8FLW - chains C and I of the 8 polymer chains in the assembly; structure by electron microscopy, 3.58 A resolution.

# Chain C (and I)
Protein: Envelope glycoprotein gp120
From: Human immunodeficiency virus 1
Notes: chain I of this document is another copy of the same molecule, construct and numbering; everything in this record applies to it too
UniProt: Q2N0S6 (Q2N0S6_9HIV1); the construct lacks a stretch of the UniProt sequence and is renumbered around it, so the offset changes along the chain: 31-141 = UniProt 30-140; 150-185 = UniProt 141-176; 189-309 = UniProt 188-308; 312-321 = UniProt 309-318; 2 more segments
Sequence (481 residues; row label = number of the first residue in the row; note: 14 numbers in that range are skipped by the numbering (no residue carries them; nothing is unmodelled there); a row labelled like 185A-185K holds insertion residues (185A, then the next letters in order)):
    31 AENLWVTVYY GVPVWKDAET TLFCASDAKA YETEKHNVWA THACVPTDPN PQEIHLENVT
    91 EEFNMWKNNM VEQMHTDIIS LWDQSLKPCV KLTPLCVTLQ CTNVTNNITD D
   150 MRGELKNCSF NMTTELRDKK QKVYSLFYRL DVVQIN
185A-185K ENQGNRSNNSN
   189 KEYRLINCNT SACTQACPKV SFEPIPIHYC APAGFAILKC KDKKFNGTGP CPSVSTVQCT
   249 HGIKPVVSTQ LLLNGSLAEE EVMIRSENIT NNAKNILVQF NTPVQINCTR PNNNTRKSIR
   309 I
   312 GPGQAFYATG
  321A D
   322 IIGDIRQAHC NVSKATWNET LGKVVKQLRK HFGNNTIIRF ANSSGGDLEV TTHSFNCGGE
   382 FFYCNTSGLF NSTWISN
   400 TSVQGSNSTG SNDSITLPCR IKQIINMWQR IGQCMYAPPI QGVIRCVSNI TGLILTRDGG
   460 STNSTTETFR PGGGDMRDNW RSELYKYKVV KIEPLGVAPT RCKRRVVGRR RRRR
Not modelled in the structure: 31-32, 185A-185K, 400-409, 506-513
Disulfides: Cys54-Cys74, Cys119-Cys205, Cys126-Cys196, Cys131-Cys157, Cys201-Cys433, Cys218-Cys247, Cys228-Cys239, Cys296-Cys331, Cys378-Cys445, Cys385-Cys418
Glycans and other covalent adducts: N-acetylglucosamine (NAG) linked to Asn88, Asn133, Asn156, Asn197, Asn234, Asn262, Asn276, Asn295, Asn301, Asn332, Asn339, Asn355, Asn363, Asn386, Asn392, Asn448; glycan linked to Asn160
Differences from the reference sequence: conflict Cys201 (Ile200 in Q2N0S6), Asn332 (Thr330 in Q2N0S6), Cys433 (Ala430 in Q2N0S6), Cys501 (Ala498 in Q2N0S6), Arg509 (Glu506 in Q2N0S6), Arg510 (Lys507 in Q2N0S6), Arg512 (Ala509 in Q2N0S6), Arg513 (Val510 in Q2N0S6)

# Chain C / chain I interface
Residue-residue contacts - 16 pairs, chain C then chain I:
  Glu164(C) with Cys126(I); Cys196(I)
  Leu165(C) with Cys126(I); Val127(I)
  Arg166(C) with Pro124(I); Cys126(I), hydrogen bond (backbone-backbone); Val127(I); Met161(I); Thr162(I)
  Asp167(C) with Val127(I); Thr128(I), hydrogen bond
  Lys168(C) with Thr128(I)
  Arg308(C) with Asn197(I), hydrogen bond (side chain-backbone)
  Pro313(C) with Cys196(I)
  Gly314(C) with Thr198(I); Ser199(I)
Interface residues without a listed pair, chain I (13 interface residues in all): Ile184, Arg192, Ala200

# Overview
8 residues of chain C and 13 residues of chain I are in contact, with 3 hydrogen bonds. Among the polar pairs
are Asp167(C)-Thr128(I), Arg308(C)-Asn197(I) and Arg166(C)-Cys126(I). Covalently linked N-acetylglucosamine:
at Asn88(C), Asn133(C), Asn156(C), Asn197(C), Asn234(C) and Asn262(C) and 10 more.
Chain C and chain I are both Envelope glycoprotein gp120 (Human immunodeficiency virus 1); the structure,
Cryo-EM Structure of PGT145 DU303 Fab in complex with BG505 DS-SOSIP.664, was determined by electron
microscopy together with 8FK5 and 8FL1 from the same study.
